PDB entry 1JJC | X-ray diffraction, 2.60 A resolution | chains A and B

[Chain A]
Protein: Phenylalanyl-tRNA synthetase alpha chain
Organism: Thermus thermophilus
Notes: EC 6.1.1.20; fragment: alpha chain
UniProt: Q5SGX2 (Q5SGX2_THET8); residue numbers follow UniProt; this construct covers 1-350
Chain sequence (350 residues; numbered 1 to 350; the number before each row is that of its first residue):
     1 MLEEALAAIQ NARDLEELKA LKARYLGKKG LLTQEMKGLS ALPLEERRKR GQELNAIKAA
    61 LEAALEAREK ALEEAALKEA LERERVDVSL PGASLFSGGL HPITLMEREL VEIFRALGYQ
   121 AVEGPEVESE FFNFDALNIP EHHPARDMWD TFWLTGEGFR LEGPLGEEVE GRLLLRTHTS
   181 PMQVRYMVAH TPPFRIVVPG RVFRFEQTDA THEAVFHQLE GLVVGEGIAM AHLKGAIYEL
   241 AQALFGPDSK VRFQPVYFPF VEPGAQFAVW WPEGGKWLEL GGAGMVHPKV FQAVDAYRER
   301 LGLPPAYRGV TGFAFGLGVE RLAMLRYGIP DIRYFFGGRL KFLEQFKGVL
Disordered / not traced: 1-84
Curated features (UniProtKB/Swiss-Prot):
  - binding site (Mg(2+)): Glu-262
Residues lining bound ligands: phenylalanyl-adenylate (FA5; adenosine-5'-[phenylalaninyl-phosphate]): Met-148, Trp-149, His-178, Ser-180, Gln-183, Arg-204, Glu-206, Thr-211, His-212, Glu-213, Phe-216, Gln-218, Glu-220, Phe-258, Phe-260, Val-261, Glu-279, Leu-280, Gly-281, Gly-282, Ala-283, Gly-284, Ala-314, Phe-315, Gly-316, Leu-317, Gly-318, Arg-321, Ile-332

[Chain B]
Protein: Phenylalanyl-tRNA synthetase beta chain
Organism: Thermus thermophilus
Notes: EC 6.1.1.20; fragment: beta chain
UniProt: Q5SGX1 (Q5SGX1_THET8); numbering as in UniProt (aligned over 1-785)
Chain sequence (785 residues; each row starts with the number of its first residue):
     1 MRVPFSWLKA YVPELESPEV LEERLAGLGF ETDRIERVFP IPRGVVFARV LEAHPIPGTR
    61 LKRLVLDAGR TVEVVSGAEN ARKGIGVALA LPGTELPGLG QKVGERVIQG VRSFGMALSP
   121 RELGVGEYGG GLLEFPEDAL PPGTPLSEAW PEEVVLDLEV TPNRPDALGL LGLARDLHAL
   181 GYALVEPEAA LKAEALPLPF ALKVEDPEGA PHFTLGYAFG LRVAPSPLWM QRALFAAGMR
   241 PINNVVDVTN YVMLERAQPM HAFDLRFVGE GIAVRRAREG ERLKTLDGVE RTLHPEDLVI
   301 AGWRGEESFP LGLAGVMGGA ESEVREDTEA IALEVACFDP VSIRKTARRH GLRTEASHRF
   361 ERGVDPLGQV PAQRRALSLL QALAGARVAE ALLEAGSPKP PEAIPFRPEY ANRLLGTSYP
   421 EAEQIAILKR LGCRVEGEGP TYRVTPPSHR LDLRLEEDLV EEVARIQGYE TIPLALPAFF
   481 PAPDNRGVEA PYRKEQRLRE VLSGLGFQEV YTYSFMDPED ARRFRLDPPR LLLLNPLAPE
   541 KAALRTHLFP GLVRVLKENL DLDRPERALL FEVGRVFRER EETHLAGLLF GEGVGLPWAK
   601 ERLSGYFLLK GYLEALFARL GLAFRVEAQA FPFLHPGVSG RVLVEGEEVG FLGALHPEIA
   661 QELELPPVHL FELRLPLPDK PLAFQDPSRH PAAFRDLAVV VPAPTPYGEV EALVREAAGP
   721 YLESLALFDL YQGPPLPEGH KSLAFHLRFR HPKRTLRDEE VEEAVSRVAE ALRARGFGLR
   781 GLDTP
Curated features (UniProtKB/Swiss-Prot):
  - binding site (Mg(2+)): Asp-452, Asp-458, Glu-461, Glu-462
Metal / ion sites: Mn2+ near Glu-461 (its only coordinating residue here)

[Chain A / chain B interface]
Contacting residue pairs (184):
  Leu-90(A) with Trp-598(B)
  Pro-91(A) with Pro-597(B), hydrophobic; Trp-598(B), hydrogen bond (backbone-side chain)
  Gly-92(A) with Pro-597(B)
  Ala-93(A) with Gly-595(B)
  Ser-94(A) with Arg-567(B), hydrogen bond (backbone-side chain); Gly-593(B); Val-594(B); Gly-595(B), hydrogen bond (backbone-backbone)
  Leu-95(A) with Arg-567(B); Val-594(B)
  Phe-96(A) with Gly-506(B); Arg-567(B); Leu-569(B), hydrophobic; Val-594(B), hydrophobic; Tyr-612(B), hydrogen bond (backbone-side chain)
  Ser-97(A) with Gly-506(B)
  Gly-98(A) with Ser-503(B), hydrogen bond (backbone-backbone); Gly-506(B), hydrogen bond (backbone-backbone); Phe-507(B); Gln-508(B)
  Gly-99(A) with Ser-503(B); Phe-507(B), hydrogen bond (backbone-backbone); Gln-508(B); Glu-509(B), hydrogen bond (backbone-backbone)
  Leu-100(A) with Arg-499(B); Ser-503(B); Glu-509(B)
  His-101(A) with Glu-509(B), hydrogen bond (backbone-side chain); Tyr-511(B)
  Ile-103(A) with Tyr-511(B), hydrophobic
  Thr-104(A) with Arg-499(B); Glu-509(B), hydrogen bond; Tyr-511(B), hydrogen bond
  Glu-107(A) with Tyr-492(B), hydrogen bond
  Arg-108(A) with Glu-500(B), salt bridge
  Val-111(A) with Tyr-492(B)
  Arg-115(A) with Glu-489(B), salt bridge; Arg-493(B)
  Gln-120(A) with Asn-485(B); Gly-487(B); Val-488(B); Glu-489(B)
  Ala-121(A) with Glu-489(B); Tyr-492(B)
  Val-122(A) with Val-488(B)
  Glu-123(A) with Tyr-492(B)
  Gly-124(A) with Arg-575(B), hydrogen bond (backbone-side chain)
  Pro-125(A) with Glu-581(B)
  Glu-126(A) with Ser-514(B); Arg-575(B), salt bridge; Phe-577(B); Glu-581(B), hydrogen bond (backbone-side chain)
  Val-127(A) with Leu-544(B), hydrophobic; Phe-577(B), hydrophobic; Glu-581(B), hydrogen bond (backbone-side chain)
  His-142(A) with Arg-344(B)
  Pro-144(A) with Pro-162(B), hydrophobic; Glu-361(B)
  Asp-147(A) with Arg-344(B), salt bridge; Arg-348(B), salt bridge
  Thr-151(A) with Asn-535(B), hydrogen bond (backbone-side chain)
  Phe-152(A) with Phe-515(B), hydrophobic; Leu-533(B), hydrophobic; Asn-535(B); Leu-537(B), hydrophobic
  Trp-153(A) with Leu-532(B); Leu-533(B); Leu-534(B), hydrogen bond (backbone-backbone); Asn-535(B), hydrogen bond (backbone-side chain)
  Leu-154(A) with Leu-532(B); Leu-533(B), hydrophobic
  Thr-155(A) with Arg-530(B); Leu-531(B); Leu-532(B), hydrogen bond (backbone-backbone); Leu-534(B)
  Gly-156(A) with Arg-530(B)
  Glu-157(A) with Arg-530(B), hydrogen bond (backbone-side chain)
  Gly-158(A) with Arg-530(B); Glu-579(B)
  Phe-159(A) with Arg-530(B); Leu-531(B), hydrophobic; Glu-579(B); Arg-580(B); Glu-581(B)
  Arg-160(A) with Glu-579(B), hydrogen bond (backbone-backbone); Arg-580(B)
  Glu-162(A) with Arg-580(B)
  Leu-175(A) with Phe-515(B), hydrophobic; Leu-544(B), hydrophobic
  Tyr-186(A) with Asn-485(B), hydrogen bond; Val-488(B)
  His-190(A) with Asp-484(B); Asn-485(B); Val-488(B)
  Thr-191(A) with Ala-482(B); Asp-484(B), hydrogen bond (backbone-side chain); Asn-485(B), hydrogen bond (backbone-side chain)
  Pro-192(A) with Ala-482(B)
  Pro-193(A) with Phe-479(B), hydrophobic; Phe-480(B); Pro-481(B); Ala-482(B), hydrogen bond (backbone-backbone); Asn-485(B), hydrogen bond (backbone-side chain)
  Phe-194(A) with Phe-479(B); Asn-485(B)
  Arg-195(A) with Pro-477(B), hydrogen bond (side chain-backbone); Phe-479(B)
  Pro-199(A) with Tyr-492(B), hydrophobic
  Arg-201(A) with Tyr-511(B); Thr-512(B), hydrogen bond (side chain-backbone); Tyr-513(B); Ser-514(B), hydrogen bond; Arg-545(B)
  Phe-203(A) with Ser-514(B)
  Phe-205(A) with Asn-535(B); Pro-536(B)
  Glu-213(A) with Tyr-513(B), hydrogen bond
  Ala-214(A) with Leu-537(B), hydrophobic
  Val-215(A) with Tyr-513(B), hydrophobic; Phe-515(B), hydrophobic
  His-217(A) with Tyr-511(B)
  Ile-228(A) with Pro-477(B), hydrophobic
  Ala-229(A) with Arg-413(B); Leu-414(B); Leu-415(B); Gly-416(B)
  Met-230(A) with Leu-414(B), hydrogen bond (backbone-backbone); Leu-415(B); Tyr-469(B), hydrophobic; Ile-472(B), hydrophobic
  Ala-231(A) with Leu-415(B), hydrogen bond (backbone-backbone); Ile-472(B), hydrophobic; Pro-473(B); Leu-474(B); Ala-475(B), hydrogen bond (backbone-backbone)
  His-232(A) with Ala-475(B); Leu-476(B); Pro-477(B)
  Lys-234(A) with Tyr-469(B), hydrogen bond (side chain-backbone); Glu-470(B); Ile-472(B), hydrogen bond (side chain-backbone); Leu-474(B)
  Gly-235(A) with Ala-475(B); Leu-476(B)
  Tyr-238(A) with Leu-474(B), hydrophobic
  Phe-253(A) with Tyr-469(B)
  Gln-254(A) with Ala-26(B); Tyr-469(B)
  Pro-255(A) with Gly-27(B); Gly-29(B); Arg-465(B); Tyr-469(B)
  Tyr-257(A) with Asn-163(B)
  Glu-262(A) with Glu-457(B); Asp-458(B); Glu-461(B)
  Pro-263(A) with Leu-415(B), hydrophobic; Glu-461(B); Tyr-469(B)
  Gly-264(A) with Glu-461(B), hydrogen bond (backbone-side chain); Tyr-469(B), hydrogen bond (backbone-side chain)
  Ala-265(A) with Tyr-469(B), hydrophobic
  Gln-266(A) with Glu-31(B), hydrogen bond
  Met-285(A) with Leu-414(B), hydrophobic
  His-287(A) with Leu-455(B)
  Pro-288(A) with Glu-457(B)
  Thr-311(A) with Leu-414(B)
  Phe-335(A) with Tyr-511(B)
  Phe-336(A) with Tyr-511(B); Thr-512(B); Tyr-513(B)
  Gly-338(A) with Val-555(B); Asn-559(B), hydrogen bond (backbone-side chain)
  Arg-339(A) with Asn-559(B); Leu-562(B); Asp-563(B), salt bridge
  Leu-340(A) with Asn-559(B), hydrogen bond (backbone-side chain); Leu-570(B), hydrophobic
  Lys-341(A) with Asp-563(B)
  Leu-343(A) with Gln-508(B); Glu-509(B); Val-510(B), hydrophobic
  Lys-347(A) with Gln-508(B)
Other interface residues (no listed pair), chain A (98 interface residues in all): Tyr-119, His-143, Ala-145, Met-148, Leu-173, Arg-176, Glu-206, Val-223, Val-224, Ala-236, Glu-239, Glu-279, Glu-344
Other interface residues (no listed pair), chain B (96 interface residues in all): Leu-28, Thr-161, Val-341, Lys-345, Arg-362, Tyr-410, Ala-478, Arg-486, Glu-495, Gln-496, Leu-505, Pro-565, Ala-568, Phe-571, Arg-578, Leu-589, Leu-596, Leu-608

[Summary]
98 residues of chain A and 96 residues of chain B are in contact; the contacts include 40 hydrogen bonds and 6
salt bridges. Polar contacts include Arg-108(A)/Glu-500(B), Arg-115(A)/Glu-489(B) and Glu-126(A)/Arg-575(B).
Ligands of chain A: phenylalanyl-adenylate.
Chain A is Phenylalanyl-tRNA synthetase alpha chain and chain B is Phenylalanyl-tRNA synthetase beta chain,
both from Thermus thermophilus; the structure, Crystal structure at 2.6A resolution of phenylalanyl-tRNA
synthetase complexed with phenylalanyl-adenylate in the presence of manganese, was determined by X-ray
diffraction.
